6FRV - chain A; structure by X-ray diffraction, 2.30 A resolution.

Chain A:
Molecule: Glucoamylase
From: Aspergillus niger
Notes: EC 3.2.1.3
UniProtKB: P69328 (AMYG_ASPNG); numbering as in UniProt (aligned over 25-640)
Chain sequence (616 residues; row label = number of the first residue in the row):
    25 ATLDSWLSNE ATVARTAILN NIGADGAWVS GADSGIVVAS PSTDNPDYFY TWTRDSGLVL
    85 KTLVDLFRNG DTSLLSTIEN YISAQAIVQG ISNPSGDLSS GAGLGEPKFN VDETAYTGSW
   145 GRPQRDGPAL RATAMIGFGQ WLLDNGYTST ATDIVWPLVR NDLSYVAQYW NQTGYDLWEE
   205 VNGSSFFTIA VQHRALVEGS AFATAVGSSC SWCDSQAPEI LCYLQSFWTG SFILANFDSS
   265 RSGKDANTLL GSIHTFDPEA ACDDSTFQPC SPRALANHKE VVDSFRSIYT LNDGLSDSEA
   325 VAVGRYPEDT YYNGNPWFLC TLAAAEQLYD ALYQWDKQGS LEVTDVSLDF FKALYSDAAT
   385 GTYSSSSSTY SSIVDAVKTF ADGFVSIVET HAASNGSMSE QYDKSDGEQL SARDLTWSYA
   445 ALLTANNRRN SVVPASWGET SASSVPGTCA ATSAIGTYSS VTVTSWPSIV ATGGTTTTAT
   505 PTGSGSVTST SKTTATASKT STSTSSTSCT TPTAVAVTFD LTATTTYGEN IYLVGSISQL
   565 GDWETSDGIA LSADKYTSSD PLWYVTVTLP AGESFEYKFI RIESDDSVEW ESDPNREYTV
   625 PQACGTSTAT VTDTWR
Disordered / not traced: 492-640
Cystine bridges: Cys234-Cys237, Cys246-Cys473, Cys286-Cys294
Covalent attachments: N-acetylglucosamine (NAG) linked to Asn195, Asn419; alpha-D-mannopyranose (MAN) linked to Ser483, Ser484
Curated features (UniProtKB/Swiss-Prot):
  - active site: Asp200 (Proton acceptor), Glu203 (Proton donor)
  - binding site (substrate): Trp144
  - glycosylation: Asn195 (N-linked (GlcNAc...) asparagine), Asn419 (N-linked (GlcNAc...) asparagine), Ser465 (O-linked (Man) serine), Ser467 (O-linked (Man) serine), Ser468 (O-linked (Man) serine), Thr476 (O-linked (Man) threonine), Ser477 (O-linked (Man) serine), Ser483 (O-linked (Man) serine), Ser484 (O-linked (Man) serine), Thr486 (O-linked (Man) threonine), Thr488 (O-linked (Man) threonine), Ser489 (O-linked (Man) serine), Ser492 (O-linked (Man) serine), Thr496 (O-linked (Man) threonine), Thr499 (O-linked (Man) threonine), Thr500 (O-linked (Man) threonine), Thr501 (O-linked (Man) threonine), Thr502 (O-linked (Man) threonine), Thr504 (O-linked (Man) threonine), Thr506 (O-linked (Man) threonine) and 21 more in UniProt
What the authors report for this chain:
  - post-translational modification sites: Asn195, Asn419, Ser483, Ser484

Overview:
Covalently linked N-acetylglucosamine: at Asn195 and Asn419. Alpha-D-mannopyranose is covalently linked to
Ser483 and Ser484. Curated annotation (UniProt) lists active-site residues Asp200 and Glu203 and
substrate-binding residue Trp144. From the paper: modification sites Asn195, Asn419 and Ser483 among others.
Chain A is Glucoamylase (Aspergillus niger); the structure, Structure of the catalytic domain of Aspergillus
niger Glucoamylase, was determined by X-ray diffraction, deposited together with 6FHW.
